PDB entry 2O66 | X-ray diffraction, 1.90 A resolution | chains A and B of the 3 polymer chains in the assembly

# Chain A (and B)
Molecule: PII protein
Source organism: Arabidopsis thaliana
Notes: chain B of this document is another copy of the same molecule, construct and numbering; everything in this record applies to it too
UniProt: Q9ZST4 (Q9ZST4_ARATH); residues 1-134 here correspond to UniProt positions 63-196 (UniProt number = residue number + 62)
Sequence (135 residues; row label = number of the first residue in the row; numbering starts at 0):
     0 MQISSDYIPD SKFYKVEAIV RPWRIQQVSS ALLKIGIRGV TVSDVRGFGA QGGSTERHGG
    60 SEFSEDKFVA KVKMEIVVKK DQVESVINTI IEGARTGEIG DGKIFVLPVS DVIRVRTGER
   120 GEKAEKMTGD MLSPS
Unresolved in the structure: 0-2, 49-63, 125-134 (chain B: 0-5, 48-64, 131-134)
Differences from the reference sequence: initiating methionine (0)
Small-molecule neighbours: citrate anion (FLC): K70, E97, I98, G99, D100, G101, K102
Swiss-Prot annotation at these positions:
  - binding site (ATP): G46 to Q50, G99 to K102
  - binding site (Mg(2+)): G48

# Interface between chain A and chain B
Contacting residue pairs - 69 pairs, chain A then chain B:
  Y6(A) - S109(B)
  Y6(A) - D110(B)
  Y6(A) - R119(B)
  I7(A) - D9(B)
  I7(A) - S10(B)
  I7(A) - S109(B)  hydrogen bond (backbone-side chain)
  P8(A) - P8(B)  hydrophobic
  P8(A) - D9(B)
  P8(A) - S10(B)
  P8(A) - P107(B)  hydrophobic
  P8(A) - S109(B)
  Y13(A) - S109(B)
  E16(A) - K14(B)  salt bridge
  E16(A) - E74(B)
  D43(A) - S42(B)
  V44(A) - T40(B)
  V44(A) - V41(B)
  V44(A) - S42(B)
  R45(A) - V39(B)
  R45(A) - T40(B)
  R45(A) - V41(B)  hydrogen bond (backbone-backbone)
  R45(A) - D43(B)  salt bridge
  G46(A) - V39(B)
  F47(A) - Q25(B)
  F47(A) - V39(B)  hydrogen bond (backbone-backbone)
  F47(A) - V41(B)  hydrophobic
  G48(A) - R37(B)
  G48(A) - G38(B)
  G48(A) - V39(B)  hydrogen bond (backbone-backbone)
  D65(A) - Q25(B)  hydrogen bond
  K72(A) - E74(B)  salt bridge
  E83(A) - R119(B)  salt bridge
  I86(A) - I112(B)  hydrophobic
  I86(A) - R119(B)
  I90(A) - I112(B)  hydrophobic
  I90(A) - V114(B)
  A93(A) - V114(B)  hydrophobic
  R94(A) - V114(B)  hydrogen bond (side chain-backbone)
  R94(A) - R115(B)  hydrogen bond (side chain-backbone)
  R94(A) - T116(B)
  R94(A) - G117(B)
  G96(A) - R115(B)
  E97(A) - R115(B)
  I98(A) - R115(B)
  I98(A) - T127(B)
  I98(A) - G128(B)
  D100(A) - V114(B)
  D100(A) - R115(B)
  G101(A) - V114(B)  hydrogen bond (backbone-backbone)
  K102(A) - I112(B)
  K102(A) - R113(B)
  K102(A) - A123(B)  hydrogen bond (side chain-backbone)
  K102(A) - E124(B)
  K102(A) - K125(B)  hydrogen bond (side chain-backbone)
  K102(A) - M126(B)
  I103(A) - D110(B)
  I103(A) - V111(B)
  I103(A) - I112(B)  hydrogen bond (backbone-backbone)
  I103(A) - V114(B)  hydrophobic
  F104(A) - V76(B)  hydrophobic
  F104(A) - D110(B)
  F104(A) - V111(B)  hydrophobic
  V105(A) - V108(B)
  V105(A) - S109(B)  hydrogen bond (backbone-backbone)
  V105(A) - D110(B)  hydrogen bond (backbone-backbone)
  L106(A) - P107(B)
  L106(A) - V108(B)  hydrophobic
  P107(A) - P107(B)
  P107(A) - S109(B)
Also at the interface, not in a pair above, chain A (30 interface residues in all): V19
Also at the interface, not in a pair above, chain B (38 interface residues in all): I24, S28, V71, K72, L106, D129

# In short
Chain A and chain B form an interface of 30 and 38 residues respectively, with 13 hydrogen bonds and 4 salt
bridges. Polar pairs include E16(A)-K14(B), R45(A)-D43(B) and K72(A)-E74(B). Bound to chain A: citrate anion.
Chain A and chain B are both PII protein (Arabidopsis thaliana); the structure, Crystal Structure of
Arabidopsis thaliana PII bound to citrate, was determined by X-ray diffraction together with 2O67 from the
same study.
